PDB entry 8HXZ | electron microscopy, 3.40 A resolution | chains H and I of the 11 polymer chains in the assembly

[Chain H]
Protein: Histone H2B
From: Xenopus laevis
UniProtKB: A0A8J0U496 (A0A8J0U496_XENLA); residues 1-122 here correspond to UniProt positions 5-126 (UniProt number = residue number + 4)
Chain sequence (122 residues; each row starts with the number of its first residue):
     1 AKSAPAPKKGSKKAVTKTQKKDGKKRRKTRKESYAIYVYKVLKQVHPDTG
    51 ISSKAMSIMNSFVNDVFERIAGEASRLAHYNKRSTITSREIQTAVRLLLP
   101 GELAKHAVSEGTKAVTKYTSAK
Disordered / not traced: 1-27

[Chain I]
Molecule: 352-nt DNA strand
Sequence (352 nucleotides; numbered -8 to 343; the number before each row is that of its first residue; numbers below 1 keep their minus sign (DG-8 is residue -8)):
    -8 GAATTCGATATCGAGAATCCCGGTGCCGAGGCCGCTCAATTGGTCGTAGA
    42 CAGCTCTAGCACCGCTTAAACGCACGTACGCGCTGTCCCCCGCGTTTTAA
    92 CCGCCAAGGGGATTACTCCCTAGTCTCCAGGCACGTGTCAGATATATACA
   142 TCCTGTGCATGTATTGAAAGTACTGCCAGTTCTAGACTGGAGAATCCCGG
   192 TGCCGAGGCCGCTCAATTGGTCGTAGACAGCTCTAGCACCGCTTAAACGC
   242 ACGTACGCGCTGTCCCCCGCGTTTTAACCGCCAAGGGGATTACTCCCTAG
   292 TCTCCAGGCACGTGTCAGATATATACATCCTGTGCATGTATTGAACAGCG
   342 AT
Disordered / not traced: -8 to -7, 158-343

[Chain H / chain I interface]
Contacting residue pairs (12; chain H residue first):
  Thr29(H) - DA124(I)  phosphate contact
  Arg30(H) - DG121(I)  base contact
  Arg30(H) - DG122(I)  hydrogen bond to the base
  Arg30(H) - DC123(I)  hydrogen bond to the sugar
  Arg30(H) - DA124(I)  phosphate contact
  Lys31(H) - DC123(I)  sugar contact
  Lys31(H) - DA124(I)  hydrogen bond to the phosphate
  Glu32(H) - DG122(I)  phosphate contact
  Glu32(H) - DC123(I)  phosphate contact
  Ser33(H) - DC123(I)  hydrogen bond to the phosphate
  Ile36(H) - DC123(I)  phosphate contact
  Tyr37(H) - DG122(I)  hydrogen bond to the phosphate
Interface residues without a listed pair, chain H (9 interface residues in all): Ala35, Thr85
Interface residues without a listed pair, chain I (5 interface residues in all): DT112

[Overview]
The interface between chain H and chain I involves 9 residues on one side and 5 on the other; the contacts
include 5 hydrogen bonds. Among the polar pairs are Arg30(H)-DG122(I), Arg30(H)-DC123(I) and
Lys31(H)-DA124(I).
Here chain H is Histone H2B (Xenopus laevis) and chain I is a 352-nt DNA strand. Entry 8HXZ (Cryo-EM structure
of Eaf3 CHD in complex with nucleosome) was determined by electron microscopy (same publication as 8HXX, 8HXY,
8HY0 and 8JHO).
